PDB entry 4QLU | X-ray diffraction, 2.80 A resolution | chains M and b of the 28 polymer chains in the assembly

== Chain M ==
Name: Proteasome subunit beta type-7
Organism: Saccharomyces cerevisiae
Notes: EC 3.4.25.1
UniProt: P30657 (PSB7_YEAST); residues -12 to 233 here correspond to UniProt positions 21-266 (UniProt number = residue number + 33)
Sequence (246 residues; numbered -12 to 233; the number before each row is that of its first residue; numbers below 1 keep their minus sign (Thr-12 is residue -12)):
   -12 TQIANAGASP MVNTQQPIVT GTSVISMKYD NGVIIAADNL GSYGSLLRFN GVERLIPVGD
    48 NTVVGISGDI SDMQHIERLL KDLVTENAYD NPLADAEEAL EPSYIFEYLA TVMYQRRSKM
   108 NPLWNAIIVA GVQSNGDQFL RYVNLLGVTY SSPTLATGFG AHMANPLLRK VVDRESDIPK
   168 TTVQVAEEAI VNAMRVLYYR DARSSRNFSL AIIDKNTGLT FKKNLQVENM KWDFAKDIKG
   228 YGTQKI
Disordered / not traced: -12 to 0

== Chain b ==
Name: Proteasome subunit beta type-1
Organism: Saccharomyces cerevisiae
Notes: EC 3.4.25.1
UniProt: P38624 (PSB1_YEAST); residues 1-196 here correspond to UniProt positions 20-215 (UniProt number = residue number + 19)
Sequence (196 residues; row label = number of the first residue in the row):
     1 TSIMAVTFKD GVILGADSRT TTGAYIANRV TDKLTRVHDK IWCCRSGSAA DTQAIADIVQ
    61 YHLELYTSQY GTPSTETAAS VFKELCYENK DNLTAGIIVA GYDDKNKGEV YTIPLGGSVH
   121 KLPYAIAGSG STFIYGYCDK NFRENMSKEE TVDFIKHSLS QAIKWDGSSG GVIRMVVLTA
   181 AGVERLIFYP DEYEQL
UniProt features mapped onto this chain:
  - active site: Thr1 (Nucleophile)

== Chain M / chain b interface ==
Contacting residue pairs (62; chain M residue first):
  Ser32(M) with Trp165(b); Asp166(b); Gly167(b), hydrogen bond (backbone-backbone)
  Leu33(M) with Phe133(b), hydrophobic; Trp165(b)
  Leu34(M) with Lys164(b); Trp165(b), hydrogen bond (backbone-backbone); Gly167(b)
  Arg35(M) with Trp165(b)
  Phe146(M) with Ala24(b); Tyr25(b)
  Tyr185(M) with Glu194(b), hydrogen bond
  Tyr186(M) with Ile26(b); Arg29(b)
  Arg187(M) with Ala24(b); Tyr25(b); Ile26(b), hydrogen bond (backbone-backbone); Ala27(b), hydrogen bond (side chain-backbone); Asn28(b)
  Asp188(M) with Ala24(b); Ile26(b)
  Ala189(M) with Arg19(b); Thr21(b); Ala24(b), hydrogen bond (backbone-backbone); Ile26(b); Gly167(b)
  Arg193(M) with Asp191(b), salt bridge; Glu194(b), salt bridge
  Lys218(M) with Arg29(b), hydrogen bond (backbone-side chain)
  Trp219(M) with Arg29(b); Val30(b), hydrophobic; Gly171(b); Val172(b), hydrophobic; Tyr189(b); Pro190(b)
  Asp220(M) with Tyr189(b), hydrogen bond
  Phe221(M) with Arg29(b); Val30(b), hydrophobic
  Ala222(M) with Val30(b), hydrophobic; Arg174(b), hydrogen bond (backbone-side chain); Ile187(b), hydrophobic
  Lys223(M) with Ile187(b); Tyr189(b)
  Ile225(M) with Val30(b); Arg174(b)
  Lys226(M) with Asp32(b)
  Gly227(M) with Asp32(b), hydrogen bond (backbone-side chain)
  Tyr228(M) with Thr35(b); Arg45(b); Gln53(b), hydrogen bond (side chain-backbone); Ala56(b); Asp57(b), hydrogen bond
  Gln231(M) with Asp32(b); Leu34(b); Thr35(b); Arg36(b), hydrogen bond (side chain-backbone); Trp42(b); Arg185(b)
  Ile233(M) with Arg36(b); Trp42(b); Val183(b), hydrophobic; Arg185(b), hydrogen bond (backbone-side chain)
Interface residues without a listed pair, chain M (27 interface residues in all): Asn37, Met150, Arg190, Met217
Interface residues without a listed pair, chain b (36 interface residues in all): Gly23, Ile163, Ser168

== Overview ==
27 residues of chain M and 36 residues of chain b are in contact; the contacts include 14 hydrogen bonds and 2
salt bridges. Polar contacts include Arg193(M)-Asp191(b), Arg193(M)-Glu194(b) and Tyr185(M)-Glu194(b). UniProt
lists active-site residue Thr1(b) on chain b.
Chain M is Proteasome subunit beta type-7 and chain b is Proteasome subunit beta type-1, both from
Saccharomyces cerevisiae; the structure, yCP in complex with tripeptidic epoxyketone inhibitor 9, was
determined by X-ray diffraction (same publication as 4QLQ, 4QLS, 4QLT and 4QLV).
